PDB entry 6A79 | X-ray diffraction, 2.31 A resolution | chains A and L of the 3 polymer chains in the assembly

# Chain A
Name: Roundabout homolog 1
Source organism: Homo sapiens
Reference sequence: Q9Y6N7 (ROBO1_HUMAN); residues 9-97 here correspond to UniProt positions 455-543 (UniProt number = residue number + 446)
Sequence (91 residues; numbered 7 to 97; the number before each row is that of its first residue):
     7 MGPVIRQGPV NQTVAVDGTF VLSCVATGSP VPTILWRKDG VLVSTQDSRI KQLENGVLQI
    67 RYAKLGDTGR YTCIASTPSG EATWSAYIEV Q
Not modelled in the structure: 7
Sequence notes: expression tag (7-8)
Curated features (UniProtKB/Swiss-Prot):
  - glycosylation: Asn17 (N-linked (GlcNAc...) asparagine)
Disulfides: Cys30-Cys79

# Chain L
Name: Light chain region of the anti-human Robo1 antibody B5209B scFv
Source organism: Mus musculus
Notes: antibody fragment or engineered binder
Sequence (112 residues; each row starts with the number of its first residue; numbers below 1 keep their minus sign (Asp-2 is residue -2)):
    -2 DILDIQMTQS PASLSASVGE TVTITCGASE NIYGALTWYQ RKQGKSPQLL IYGAINLADD
    58 KSSRFSGSGS GRQYSLKISS LHPDDVATYY CQNVLSTPFT FGSGTKLEIK AA
Not modelled in the structure: -2 to -1, 108-109
Disulfides: Cys23-Cys88

# Chain A / chain L interface
Pairs across the interface - 11 pairs, chain A then chain L:
  Gly24(A) with Thr94(L)
  Thr25(A) with Leu92(L); Ser93(L); Thr94(L), hydrogen bond (backbone-side chain); Phe96(L)
  Val27(A) with Leu92(L)
  Ser29(A) with Tyr30(L), hydrogen bond
  Asn61(A) with Tyr30(L), hydrogen bond (side chain-backbone)
  Val63(A) with Tyr30(L), hydrophobic
  Gln65(A) with Val91(L), hydrogen bond (side chain-backbone); Leu92(L), hydrogen bond (side chain-backbone)
Other interface residues (no listed pair), chain A (10 interface residues in all): Phe26, Val31, Glu60
Other interface residues (no listed pair), chain L (7 interface residues in all): Gly31

# Overview
The interface between chain A and chain L involves 10 residues on one side and 7 on the other, with 5 hydrogen
bonds. Among the polar pairs are Thr25(A)-Thr94(L), Ser29(A)-Tyr30(L) and Asn61(A)-Tyr30(L).
Chain A is Roundabout homolog 1 (Homo sapiens) and chain L is Light chain region of the anti-human Robo1
antibody B5209B scFv (Mus musculus); the structure, Crystal structure of the fifth immunoglobulin domain (Ig5)
of human Robo1 in complex with the mutant ..., was determined by X-ray diffraction (same publication as 6A76,
6A77 and 6A78).
